PDB entry 4QVY | X-ray diffraction, 2.51 A resolution | chains A and G of the 28 polymer chains in the assembly

Chain A:
Name: Proteasome subunit alpha type-2
Source organism: Saccharomyces cerevisiae
Notes: EC 3.4.25.1; engineered mutation(s): A49T
Reference sequence: P23639 (PSA2_YEAST); residues 1-250 here = UniProt positions 1-250
Amino-acid sequence (250 residues; numbered 1 to 250; the number before each row is that of its first residue):
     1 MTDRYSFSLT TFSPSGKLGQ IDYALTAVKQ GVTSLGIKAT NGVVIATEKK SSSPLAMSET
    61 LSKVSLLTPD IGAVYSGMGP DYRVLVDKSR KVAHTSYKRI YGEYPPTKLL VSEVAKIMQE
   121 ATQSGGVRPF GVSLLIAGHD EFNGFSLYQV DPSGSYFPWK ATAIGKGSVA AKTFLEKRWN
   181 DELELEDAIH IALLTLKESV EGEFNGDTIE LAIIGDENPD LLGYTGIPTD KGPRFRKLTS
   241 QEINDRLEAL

Chain G:
Name: Proteasome subunit alpha type-1
Source organism: Saccharomyces cerevisiae
Notes: EC 3.4.25.1
Reference sequence: P21243 (PSA1_YEAST); residues -8 to 243 here correspond to UniProt positions 1-252 (UniProt number = residue number + 9)
Amino-acid sequence (252 residues; row label = number of the first residue in the row; numbers below 1 keep their minus sign (Met-8 is residue -8)):
    -8 MSGAAAASAA GYDRHITIFS PEGRLYQVEY AFKATNQTNI NSLAVRGKDC TVVISQKKVP
    52 DKLLDPTTVS YIFCISRTIG MVVNGPIPDA RNAALRAKAE AAEFRYKYGY DMPCDVLAKR
   112 MANLSQIYTQ RAYMRPLGVI LTFVSVDEEL GPSIYKTDPA GYYVGYKATA TGPKQQEITT
   172 NLENHFKKSK IDHINEESWE KVVEFAITHM IDALGTEFSK NDLEVGVATK DKFFTLSAEN
   232 IEERLVAIAE QD
Disordered / not traced: -8 to 1, 243
Metal / ion sites: Mg2+: Thr8, Tyr119, Arg122, Met125

Interface between chain A and chain G:
Contacting residue pairs (64; chain A residue first):
  Asp3(A) with Tyr124(G)
  Tyr5(A) with Ile7(G); Ala123(G), hydrophobic; Tyr124(G), hydrophobic
  Leu9(A) with Ile9(G), hydrophobic; Ala123(G), hydrophobic
  Gln20(A) with Ile9(G); Phe10(G), hydrogen bond (side chain-backbone)
  Tyr23(A) with Phe10(G), hydrophobic; Ser11(G); Pro12(G), hydrophobic; Gly14(G)
  Ala24(A) with Phe10(G), hydrophobic
  Thr26(A) with Pro12(G); Glu13(G)
  Ala27(A) with Gly14(G)
  Ser52(A) with Tyr153(G)
  Pro54(A) with Lys158(G), hydrogen bond (backbone-side chain); Glu174(G)
  Leu55(A) with Tyr157(G); Lys158(G), hydrogen bond (backbone-backbone); Ala159(G); Thr170(G); Glu174(G); Phe177(G), hydrophobic
  Ala56(A) with Gly156(G); Tyr157(G), hydrophobic
  Met57(A) with Arg37(G); Val155(G); Gly156(G), hydrogen bond (backbone-backbone); Tyr157(G); Lys158(G)
  Thr60(A) with Tyr146(G); Val155(G); Gly156(G), hydrogen bond (side chain-backbone)
  Leu61(A) with Tyr153(G), hydrophobic
  Met78(A) with Phe10(G), hydrophobic; Leu16(G), hydrophobic
  Pro80(A) with Gln117(G); Ala151(G); Gly152(G); Tyr153(G)
  Asp81(A) with Gln117(G)
  Arg83(A) with Ala113(G), hydrogen bond (side chain-backbone); Asn114(G); Gly152(G), hydrogen bond (side chain-backbone); Tyr154(G)
  Val84(A) with Asn114(G); Gln117(G)
  Asp87(A) with Lys110(G), salt bridge; Asn114(G)
  Gly126(A) with Arg122(G); Ala123(G), hydrogen bond (backbone-backbone)
  Val127(A) with Gln121(G); Arg122(G)
  Arg128(A) with Thr8(G); Phe10(G); Leu16(G); Thr120(G), hydrogen bond (side chain-backbone); Gln121(G), hydrogen bond (backbone-backbone)
  Pro129(A) with Phe10(G); Gln121(G)
  Phe130(A) with Gln121(G)
  Gly131(A) with Phe10(G)
Other interface residues (no listed pair), chain A (31 interface residues in all): Met1, Thr2, Ser53, Ala121
Other interface residues (no listed pair), chain G (33 interface residues in all): Leu173

Summary:
The interface between chain A and chain G involves 31 residues on one side and 33 on the other; the contacts
include 10 hydrogen bonds and 1 salt bridge. Polar pairs include Asp87(A)-Lys110(G), Gln20(A)-Phe10(G) and
Pro54(A)-Lys158(G). Thr8(G), Tyr119(G), Arg122(G) and Met125(G) form the Mg2+ site.
Chain A is Proteasome subunit alpha type-2 and chain G is Proteasome subunit alpha type-1, both from
Saccharomyces cerevisiae; the structure, yCP beta5-A49T-mutant in complex with bortezomib, was determined by
X-ray diffraction (same publication as 4QUX, 4QUY, 4QV0, 4QV1, 4QV3, 4QV4 and 42 further entries).
